PDB entry 4F4O | X-ray diffraction, 2.90 A resolution | chains D and F of the 6 polymer chains in the assembly

Chain D:
Molecule: Hemoglobin subunit alpha
Organism: Sus scrofa
UniProt: P01965 (HBA_PIG); numbering as in UniProt (aligned over 1-141)
Amino-acid sequence (141 residues; row label = number of the first residue in the row):
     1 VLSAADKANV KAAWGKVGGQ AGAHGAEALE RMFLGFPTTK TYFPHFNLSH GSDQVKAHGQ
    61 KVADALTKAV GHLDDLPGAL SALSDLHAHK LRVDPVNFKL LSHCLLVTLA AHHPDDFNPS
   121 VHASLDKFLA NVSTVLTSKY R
Curated features (UniProtKB/Swiss-Prot):
  - binding site (O2): His58
  - binding site (heme b): His87
  - modified residue: Ser3 (Phosphoserine), Lys7 (N6-succinyllysine), Lys11 (N6-succinyllysine), Lys16 (N6-acetyllysine), Lys40 (N6-succinyllysine), Ser49 (Phosphoserine), Ser102 (Phosphoserine), Thr108 (Phosphothreonine), Ser124 (Phosphoserine), Thr134 (Phosphothreonine), Thr137 (Phosphothreonine), Ser138 (Phosphoserine)
Ion coordination: heme Fe: His87 (together with oxygen molecule)
Ligand contacts: heme / oxygen molecule: Leu29, Met32, Thr39, Tyr42, Phe43, His45, Phe46, His58, Lys61, Val62, Ala65, Leu66, Leu83, Leu86, His87, Leu91, Val93, Asn97, Phe98, Leu101, Val132, Leu136

Chain F:
Molecule: Haptoglobin
Organism: Sus scrofa
UniProt: Q8SPS7 (HPT_PIG); numbering as in UniProt (aligned over 1-347)
Amino-acid sequence (347 residues; row label = number of the first residue in the row):
     1 MRALGAVVAL LLCGQLFAAE TGNEATDATD DSCPKPPEIP KGYVEHMVRY HCQTYYKLRT
    61 AGDGVYTLDS NKQWTNKVTG EKLPECEAVC GKPKNPVDQV QRIMGGSLDA KGSFPWQAKM
   121 ISHHNLTSGA TLINEQWLLT TAKNLRLGHK NDTKAKDIAP TLRLYVGKKQ EVEIEKVIFH
   181 PDNSTVDIGL IKLKQKVPVN ERVMPICLPS KDYVNVGLVG YVSGWGRNAN LNFTEHLKYV
   241 MLPVADQEKC VQYYEGSTVP EKKTPKSPVG VQPILNEHTF CAGLSKYQED TCYGDAGSAF
   301 AVHDKDDDTW YAAGILSFDK SCRTAEYGVY VRVTSILDWI QTTIADN
Not modelled in the structure: 1-32, 98-102, 347
Curated features (UniProtKB/Swiss-Prot):
  - region: Val259 to Thr264 (Interaction with CD163)
  - glycosylation (N-linked (GlcNAc...) asparagine): Asn125, Asn151, Asn183, Asn232
Cystine bridges: Cys52-Cys86, Cys90-Cys207, Cys250-Cys281, Cys292-Cys322
Covalent attachments: N-acetylglucosamine (NAG) linked to Asn125, Asn151, Asn183; glycan linked to Asn232

How chain D and chain F interact:
Pairs across the interface (35; chain D residue first):
  Val1(D) with Arg323(F); Thr324(F); Ala325(F); Glu326(F)
  Pro77(D) with Ser267(F); Pro268(F); Val269(F)
  Arg92(D) with His124(F)
  Asp94(D) with Arg227(F), salt bridge
  Pro95(D) with Arg227(F); Leu231(F)
  Val96(D) with Arg227(F); Asn230(F); Leu231(F), hydrogen bond (backbone-backbone); Asn232(F)
  Lys99(D) with Ala229(F); Asn230(F), hydrogen bond
  Ala130(D) with Thr324(F)
  Asn131(D) with Thr324(F), hydrogen bond
  Thr134(D) with Val269(F); Tyr293(F), hydrogen bond (backbone-side chain); Lys320(F); Cys322(F); Thr324(F), hydrogen bond
  Val135(D) with Pro268(F)
  Thr137(D) with Tyr293(F), hydrogen bond
  Ser138(D) with Gly270(F), hydrogen bond (side chain-backbone); Val271(F); Tyr293(F), hydrogen bond (backbone-side chain); Lys320(F), hydrogen bond (backbone-side chain)
  Tyr140(D) with Leu126(F), hydrophobic; Arg227(F)
  Arg141(D) with His124(F), hydrogen bond (backbone-side chain); Leu126(F); Leu147(F)
Interface residues without a listed pair, chain D (17 interface residues in all): Ser133, Lys139
Interface residues without a listed pair, chain F (21 interface residues in all): Leu284

Overview:
The interface between chain D and chain F involves 17 residues on one side and 21 on the other, with 10
hydrogen bonds and 1 salt bridge. Among the polar pairs are Asp94(D)-Arg227(F), Lys99(D)-Asn230(F) and
Asn131(D)-Thr324(F). Bound to chain D: heme / oxygen molecule.
Chain D is Hemoglobin subunit alpha and chain F is Haptoglobin, both from Sus scrofa; the structure, Structure
of the Haptoglobin-Haemoglobin Complex, was determined by X-ray diffraction.
